PDB entry 5T3X | X-ray diffraction, 3.90 A resolution | chains B and G of the 6 polymer chains in the assembly

[Chain B]
Protein: Envelope glycoprotein gp160
Organism: Human immunodeficiency virus 1
Reference sequence: Q2N0S6 (Q2N0S6_9HIV1); residues 512-664 here correspond to UniProt positions 509-661 (UniProt number = residue number - 3)
Sequence (153 residues; numbered 512 to 664; the number before each row is that of its first residue):
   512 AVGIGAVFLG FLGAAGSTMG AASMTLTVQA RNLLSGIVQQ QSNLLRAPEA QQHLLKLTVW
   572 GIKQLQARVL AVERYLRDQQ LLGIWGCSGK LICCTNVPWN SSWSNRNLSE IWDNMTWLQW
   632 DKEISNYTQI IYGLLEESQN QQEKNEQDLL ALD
Unresolved in the structure: 512-517, 548-568
Disulfides: Cys598-Cys604
Covalently attached groups: glycan linked to Asn611, Asn637
Construct notes: engineered mutation Pro559 (Ile556 in Q2N0S6), Cys605 (Thr602 in Q2N0S6)

[Chain G]
Protein: Envelope glycoprotein gp160
Organism: Human immunodeficiency virus 1
Reference sequence: Q2N0S6 (Q2N0S6_9HIV1); aligned to UniProt positions 30-508 over residues 31-511 (the alignment contains insertions or deletions, so no single offset holds)
Sequence (481 residues; row label = number of the first residue in the row; note: 12 numbers in that range are skipped by the numbering (no residue carries them; nothing is unmodelled there); a row labelled like 185A-185I holds insertion residues (185A, then the next letters in order)):
    31 AENLWVTVYY GVPVWKDAET TLFCASDAKA YETEKHNVWA THACVPTDPN PQEIHLENVT
    91 EEFNMWKNNM VEQMHTDIIS LWDQSLKPCV KLTPLCVTLQ CTNVTNNITD D
   150 MRGELKNCSF NMTTELRDKK QKVYSLFYRL DVVQIN
185A-185I ENQGNRSNN
   187 SNKEYRLINC NTSAITQACP KVSFEPIPIH YCAPAGFAIL KCKDKKFNGT GPCPSVSTVQ
   247 CTHGIKPVVS TQLLLNGSLA EEEVMIRSEN ITNNAKNILV QFNTPVQINC TRPNNNTRKS
   307 IRI
   312 GPGQAFYATG
  321A D
   322 IIGDIRQAHC NVSKATWNET LGKVVKQLRK HFGNNTIIRF ANSSGGDLEV TTHSFNCGGE
   382 FFYCNTSGLF NSTWISN
   400 TSVQGSNSTG SNDSITLPCR IKQIINMWQR IGQAMYAPPI QGVIRCVSNI TGLILTRDGG
   460 STNSTTETFR PGGGDMRDNW RSELYKYKVV KIEPLGVAPT RCKRRVVGRR RRRR
Unresolved in the structure: 31-32, 150-151, 185A-185I, 400-410, 506-513
Disulfides: Cys54-Cys74, Cys119-Cys205, Cys126-Cys196, Cys131-Cys157, Cys218-Cys247, Cys228-Cys239, Cys296-Cys331, Cys378-Cys445, Cys385-Cys418
Covalently attached groups: glycan linked to Asn88, Asn156, Asn160, Asn197, Asn276, Asn301, Asn332, Asn363; N-acetylglucosamine (NAG) linked to Asn133, Asn234, Asn262, Asn295, Asn339, Asn355, Asn386, Asn392, Asn448
Construct notes: engineered mutation Asn332 (Thr330 in Q2N0S6), Cys501 (Ala498 in Q2N0S6); expression tag (509-510, 512-513)
From the paper describing this entry:
  - post-translational modification sites: Asn156, Asn197, Asn276, Asn301, Asn332, Asn363, Asn392

[Chain B / chain G interface]
Contacting residue pairs - 113 pairs, chain B then chain G:
  Phe522(B) with Ile84(G); Leu86(G)
  Leu523(B) with Pro43(G), hydrophobic; Trp45(G), hydrophobic; Leu86(G); Ile491(G), hydrophobic
  Ala526(B) with Pro43(G), hydrophobic; Trp45(G), hydrophobic; Val89(G), hydrophobic
  Gly527(B) with Glu87(G), hydrogen bond (backbone-backbone); Asn88(G); Val89(G)
  Ser528(B) with Glu87(G)
  Ala533(B) with Pro43(G), hydrophobic
  Leu537(B) with Tyr40(G); Gly41(G)
  Gln540(B) with Gly41(G); Val42(G); Pro43(G)
  Ala541(B) with Tyr40(G), hydrophobic
  Leu544(B) with Tyr40(G); Ala221(G); Gly222(G); Pro493(G), hydrophobic
  Ser546(B) with Ala221(G)
  Val570(B) with Gln114(G)
  Trp571(B) with Cys54(G), hydrophobic; Ala70(G); Thr71(G); His72(G); Ala73(G); Cys74(G), hydrophobic; Leu111(G), hydrophobic
  Lys574(B) with Thr51(G); Leu52(G); Gln103(G), hydrogen bond; Asp107(G), salt bridge
  Gln575(B) with Phe53(G)
  Ala578(B) with Thr51(G); Pro220(G)
  Arg579(B) with Pro220(G)
  Leu581(B) with Phe223(G), hydrophobic
  Ala582(B) with Ala221(G)
  Arg585(B) with Lys490(G); Ile491(G), hydrogen bond (side chain-backbone); Glu492(G)
  Tyr586(B) with Tyr40(G)
  Asp589(B) with Tyr40(G); Pro493(G); Leu494(G)
  Leu592(B) with Leu494(G), hydrophobic
  Leu593(B) with Val38(G), hydrophobic; Tyr40(G), hydrophobic; Leu494(G), hydrophobic
  Trp596(B) with Val38(G), hydrophobic
  Gly597(B) with Arg503(G)
  Cys598(B) with Val38(G), hydrophobic
  Leu602(B) with Tyr39(G); Tyr40(G)
  Ile603(B) with Val38(G); Tyr39(G), hydrophobic
  Cys604(B) with Thr37(G); Val38(G), hydrogen bond (backbone-backbone)
  Cys605(B) with Val36(G); Thr37(G); Cys501(G), disulfide; Lys502(G); Arg503(G), hydrogen bond (backbone-side chain)
  Thr606(B) with Trp35(G); Val36(G), hydrogen bond (side chain-backbone); Thr37(G); Lys502(G); Arg503(G), hydrogen bond (backbone-backbone)
  Asn607(B) with Trp35(G); Lys502(G); Arg503(G); Arg504(G), hydrogen bond (side chain-backbone)
  Val608(B) with Trp35(G); Val36(G), hydrogen bond (backbone-backbone)
  Pro609(B) with Leu34(G); Trp35(G)
  Trp610(B) with Leu34(G), hydrogen bond (backbone-backbone); Trp35(G); Val36(G), hydrophobic; Val496(G), hydrophobic; Pro498(G), hydrophobic
  Trp614(B) with Val36(G), hydrophobic
  Arg617(B) with Leu34(G)
  Leu619(B) with Leu34(G), hydrophobic; Pro498(G); Thr499(G)
  Ile622(B) with Pro498(G), hydrophobic
  Trp623(B) with Tyr39(G); Ala497(G), hydrophobic; Pro498(G), hydrogen bond (side chain-backbone)
  Trp628(B) with Val42(G), hydrophobic; Pro43(G); Val44(G), hydrophobic
  Leu629(B) with Pro43(G)
  Trp631(B) with Val496(G), hydrogen bond (side chain-backbone); Ala497(G); Pro498(G)
  Asp632(B) with Val44(G); Lys46(G), salt bridge
  Ile635(B) with Val496(G)
  Ile642(B) with Val36(G), hydrophobic; Val496(G), hydrophobic
  Tyr643(B) with Val496(G), hydrophobic
  Leu646(B) with Val36(G), hydrophobic; Val38(G), hydrophobic
  Gln650(B) with Arg503(G)
  Asn651(B) with Arg503(G)
  Glu654(B) with Arg503(G), salt bridge
Interface residues without a listed pair, chain B (64 interface residues in all): Leu520, Gly524, Ala525, Met530, Ser534, Thr536, Asn543, Leu545, Arg588, Gln590, Lys601, Glu657
Interface residues without a listed pair, chain G (53 interface residues in all): Thr50, Val75, Tyr217, Gly495, Val505
Disulfides between the chains: Cys605(B)-Cys501(G)

[In short]
The interface between chain B and chain G involves 64 residues on one side and 53 on the other; the contacts
include 1 disulfide bond, 12 hydrogen bonds and 3 salt bridges. Among the polar pairs are Lys574(B)-Asp107(G),
Asp632(B)-Lys46(G) and Glu654(B)-Arg503(G). From the paper: modification sites Asn156(G), Asn197(G) and
Asn276(G) among others.
Chain B is Envelope glycoprotein gp160 and chain G is Envelope glycoprotein gp160, both from Human
immunodeficiency virus 1; the structure, 3.9 Angstrom Crystal Structure of a Fully and Natively Glycosylated
BG505 SOSIP.664 HIV-1 Env Trimer in ..., was determined by X-ray diffraction (same publication as 5T3Z).
